Entry 5F5N (X-ray diffraction, 1.30 A resolution); this record covers chains A and B.

[Chain A (and B)]
Molecule: Monooxygenase
Organism: Micromonospora sp. TP-A0468
Notes: chain B of this document is another copy of the same molecule, construct and numbering; everything in this record applies to it too
UniProtKB: A0A023GUL3 (A0A023GUL3_9ACTN); residues 5-293 here = UniProt positions 5-293
Amino-acid sequence (289 residues; numbered 5 to 293; the number before each row is that of its first residue):
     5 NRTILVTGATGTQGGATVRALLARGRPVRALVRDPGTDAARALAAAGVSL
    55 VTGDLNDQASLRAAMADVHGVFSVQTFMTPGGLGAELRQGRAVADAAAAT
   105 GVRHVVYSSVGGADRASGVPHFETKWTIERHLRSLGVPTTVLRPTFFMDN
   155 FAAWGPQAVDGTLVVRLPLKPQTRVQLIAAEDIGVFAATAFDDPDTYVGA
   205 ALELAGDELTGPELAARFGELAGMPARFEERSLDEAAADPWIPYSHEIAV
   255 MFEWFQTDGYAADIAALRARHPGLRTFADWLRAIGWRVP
Residues lining bound ligands:
  - 5VD (methyl (1R,2R,4S)-2-methyl-2,4,5,7,10-pentakis(oxidanyl)-6,11-bis(oxidanylidene)-3,4-dihydro-1H-tetracene-1-carboxylate): Phe-81, Met-82, Val-114, His-125, Phe-126, Thr-149, Phe-150, Asn-154, Phe-155, Trp-158, Leu-171, Ile-246, Ile-252, Met-255, Phe-256, Phe-259, Tyr-264
  - NAD (nicotinamide-adenine-dinucleotide): Gly-12, Ala-13, Thr-14, Gly-15, Thr-16, Gln-17, Gly-18, Leu-35, Arg-37, Gly-57, Asp-58, Leu-59, Asn-60, Val-78, Gln-79, Thr-80, Phe-81, Glu-90, Gln-93, Ser-113, Val-114, His-125, Lys-129, Pro-148, Thr-149, Phe-150, Phe-151, Asn-154
What the authors report for this chain:
  - binding site for 5VD: Phe-126, Phe-150, Phe-155, Trp-158, Leu-171, Met-255, Phe-256, Phe-259, Tyr-264
  - binding site for NAD: Thr-14, Thr-16, Gln-17, Arg-37, Asp-58, Thr-80, Lys-129, Phe-151, Asn-154
  - mutagenesis - R37E, N154K: decreased catalytic activity on NADH
  - contacts within the chain: Glu-90/Lys-129 (hydrogen bond)
  - catalytic residues: Glu-90, Lys-129
  - mutagenesis - K129R: abolished catalytic activity
  - mutagenesis - E90A: unchanged catalytic activity

[Chain A / chain B interface]
Contacting residue pairs (38; chain A residue first):
  Gln-62(A) / Asp-238(B)  hydrogen bond
  Gly-85(A) / His-250(B)
  Gly-85(A) / Glu-251(B)
  Leu-87(A) / Leu-87(B)  hydrophobic
  Leu-87(A) / Glu-251(B)
  Gly-88(A) / His-250(B)
  Gly-88(A) / Glu-251(B)  hydrogen bond (backbone-side chain)
  Ala-89(A) / His-250(B)
  Leu-91(A) / Gly-122(B)
  Leu-91(A) / Pro-124(B)
  Leu-91(A) / Val-254(B)  hydrophobic
  Arg-92(A) / Leu-237(B)
  Arg-92(A) / Asp-238(B)  salt bridge
  Arg-92(A) / Ala-241(B)
  Arg-92(A) / His-250(B)
  Arg-92(A) / Val-254(B)
  Arg-95(A) / Val-254(B)
  Arg-95(A) / Glu-257(B)  salt bridge
  Ala-120(A) / Arg-134(B)  hydrogen bond (backbone-side chain)
  Gly-122(A) / Leu-91(B)
  Gly-122(A) / Thr-131(B)
  Pro-124(A) / Leu-91(B)  hydrophobic
  Thr-131(A) / Gly-122(B)
  Arg-134(A) / Ala-120(B)  hydrogen bond (side chain-backbone)
  Leu-237(A) / Arg-92(B)
  Asp-238(A) / Gln-62(B)  hydrogen bond
  Asp-238(A) / Arg-92(B)  salt bridge
  Ala-241(A) / Arg-92(B)
  His-250(A) / Gly-85(B)
  His-250(A) / Gly-88(B)
  His-250(A) / Ala-89(B)
  His-250(A) / Arg-92(B)
  Glu-251(A) / Leu-87(B)
  Glu-251(A) / Gly-88(B)  hydrogen bond (side chain-backbone)
  Val-254(A) / Leu-91(B)  hydrophobic
  Val-254(A) / Arg-92(B)
  Val-254(A) / Arg-95(B)
  Glu-257(A) / Arg-95(B)  salt bridge
Other interface residues (no listed pair), chain A (25 interface residues in all): Asn-60, Gly-86, Glu-127, Thr-128, Ala-253
Other interface residues (no listed pair), chain B (24 interface residues in all): Gly-86, Glu-127, Thr-128, Ala-253

[In short]
25 residues of chain A and 24 residues of chain B are in contact, with 6 hydrogen bonds and 4 salt bridges.
Polar contacts include Arg-92(A)/Asp-238(B), Arg-95(A)/Glu-257(B) and Gln-62(A)/Asp-238(B). The paper reports
catalytic residues Glu-90(A) and Lys-129(A); R37E and N154K of chain A reduce catalytic activity on NADH; 4
substitutions were tested in all.
Both chains are Monooxygenase (Micromonospora sp. TP-A0468). Entry 5F5N (The structure of monooxygenase KstA11
in complex with NAD and its substrate) was determined by X-ray diffraction.
